8R8R - chains A and B of the 5 polymer chains in the assembly; structure by electron microscopy, 2.79 A resolution.

== Chain A ==
Name: Cleavage and polyadenylation specificity factor subunit 1
From: Homo sapiens
UniProt: Q10570 (CPSF1_HUMAN); residues 1-1443 here = UniProt positions 1-1443
Sequence (1443 residues; each row starts with the number of its first residue):
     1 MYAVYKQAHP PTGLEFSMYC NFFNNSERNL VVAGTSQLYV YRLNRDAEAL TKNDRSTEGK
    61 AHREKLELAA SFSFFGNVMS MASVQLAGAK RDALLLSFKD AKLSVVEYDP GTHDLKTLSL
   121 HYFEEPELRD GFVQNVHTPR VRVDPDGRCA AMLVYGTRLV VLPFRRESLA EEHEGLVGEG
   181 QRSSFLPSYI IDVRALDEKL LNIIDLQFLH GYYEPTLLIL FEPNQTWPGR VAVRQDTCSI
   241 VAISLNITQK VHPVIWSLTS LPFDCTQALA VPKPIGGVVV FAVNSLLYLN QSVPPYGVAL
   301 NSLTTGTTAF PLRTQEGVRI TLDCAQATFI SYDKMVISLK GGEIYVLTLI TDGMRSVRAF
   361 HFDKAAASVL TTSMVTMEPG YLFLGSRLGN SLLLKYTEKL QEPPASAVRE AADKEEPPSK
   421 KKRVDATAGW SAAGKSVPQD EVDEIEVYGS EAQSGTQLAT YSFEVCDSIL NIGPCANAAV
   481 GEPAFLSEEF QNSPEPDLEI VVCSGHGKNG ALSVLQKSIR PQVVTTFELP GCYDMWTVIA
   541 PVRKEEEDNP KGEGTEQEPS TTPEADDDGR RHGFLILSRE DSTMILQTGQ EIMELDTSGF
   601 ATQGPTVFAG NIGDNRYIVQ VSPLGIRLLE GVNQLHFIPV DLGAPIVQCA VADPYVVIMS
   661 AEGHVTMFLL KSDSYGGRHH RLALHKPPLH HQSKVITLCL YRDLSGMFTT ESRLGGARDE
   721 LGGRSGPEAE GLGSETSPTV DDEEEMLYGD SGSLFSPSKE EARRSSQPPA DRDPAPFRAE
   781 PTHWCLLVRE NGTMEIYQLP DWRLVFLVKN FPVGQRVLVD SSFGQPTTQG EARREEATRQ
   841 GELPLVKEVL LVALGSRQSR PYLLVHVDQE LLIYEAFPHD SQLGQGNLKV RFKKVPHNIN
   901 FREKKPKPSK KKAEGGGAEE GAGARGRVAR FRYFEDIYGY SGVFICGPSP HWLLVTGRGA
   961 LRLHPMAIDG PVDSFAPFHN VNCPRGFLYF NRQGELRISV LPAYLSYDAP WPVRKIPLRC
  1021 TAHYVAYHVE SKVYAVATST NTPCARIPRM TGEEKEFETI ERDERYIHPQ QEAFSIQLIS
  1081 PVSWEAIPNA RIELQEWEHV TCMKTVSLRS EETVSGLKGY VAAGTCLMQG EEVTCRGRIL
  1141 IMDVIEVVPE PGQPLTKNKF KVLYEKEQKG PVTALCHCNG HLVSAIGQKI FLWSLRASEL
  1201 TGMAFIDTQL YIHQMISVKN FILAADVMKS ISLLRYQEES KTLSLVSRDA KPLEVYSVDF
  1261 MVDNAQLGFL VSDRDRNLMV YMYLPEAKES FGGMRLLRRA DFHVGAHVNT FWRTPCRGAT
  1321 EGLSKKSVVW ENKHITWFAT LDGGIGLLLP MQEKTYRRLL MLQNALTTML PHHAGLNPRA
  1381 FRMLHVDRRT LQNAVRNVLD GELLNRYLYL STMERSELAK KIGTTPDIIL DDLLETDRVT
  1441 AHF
Not modelled in the structure: 48-62, 166-182, 401-457, 541-568, 673-679, 711-780, 823-842, 904-926, 1318-1329, 1387-1392

== Chain B ==
Name: pre-mRNA 3' end processing protein WDR33
From: Homo sapiens
UniProt: Q9C0J8 (WDR33_HUMAN); residue numbers follow UniProt; this construct covers 1-413
Sequence (413 residues; numbered 1 to 413; the number before each row is that of its first residue):
     1 MATEIGSPPR FFHMPRFQHQ APRQLFYKRP DFAQQQAMQQ LTFDGKRMRK AVNRKTIDYN
    61 PSVIKYLENR IWQRDQRDMR AIQPDAGYYN DLVPPIGMLN NPMNAVTTKF VRTSTNKVKC
   121 PVFVVRWTPE GRRLVTGASS GEFTLWNGLT FNFETILQAH DSPVRAMTWS HNDMWMLTAD
   181 HGGYVKYWQS NMNNVKMFQA HKEAIREASF SPTDNKFATC SDDGTVRIWD FLRCHEERIL
   241 RGHGADVKCV DWHPTKGLVV SGSKDSQQPI KFWDPKTGQS LATLHAHKNT VMEVKLNLNG
   301 NWLLTASRDH LCKLFDIRNL KEELQVFRGH KKEATAVAWH PVHEGLFASG GSDGSLLFWH
   361 VGVEKEVGGM EMAHEGMIWS LAWHPLGHIL CSGSNDHTSK FWTRNRPGDK MRD
Not modelled in the structure: 1-41, 413

== How chain A and chain B interact ==
Pairs across the interface (98):
  Glu15(A) with Arg74(B), salt bridge
  Asp130(A) with Trp302(B)
  Gly131(A) with Asn299(B), hydrogen bond (backbone-side chain); Asn301(B), hydrogen bond (backbone-side chain); Trp302(B); Arg318(B)
  Phe132(A) with Trp302(B), hydrophobic; Glu344(B)
  Val133(A) with Asn299(B); Glu344(B), hydrogen bond (backbone-side chain)
  Gln134(A) with Leu99(B); Glu344(B), hydrogen bond (backbone-side chain)
  Val136(A) with Asn100(B), hydrogen bond (backbone-side chain)
  Thr138(A) with Arg77(B)
  Lys199(A) with Gly362(B)
  Gln225(A) with Asn100(B), hydrogen bond (side chain-backbone); Asn101(B), hydrogen bond; Met103(B)
  Thr226(A) with Asn101(B)
  Trp227(A) with Asn101(B); Met103(B); Asn104(B); Asn405(B)
  Pro228(A) with Ile82(B); Pro84(B)
  Gly229(A) with Asn405(B); Arg406(B)
  Arg230(A) with Val106(B); Thr108(B), hydrogen bond; Val367(B); Asn405(B); Met411(B)
  Ala232(A) with Asp409(B); Lys410(B)
  Val233(A) with Met411(B), hydrophobic
  Arg234(A) with Glu366(B)
  Asn284(A) with Gln83(B), hydrogen bond
  Leu303(A) with Gln83(B)
  Thr307(A) with Pro84(B)
  Asp323(A) with Ala81(B)
  Cys324(A) with Asp78(B); Met79(B); Arg80(B)
  Lys340(A) with Arg80(B)
  Arg387(A) with Trp72(B), hydrogen bond (side chain-backbone); Arg74(B)
  Leu388(A) with Trp72(B)
  His506(A) with Trp72(B)
  Cys1044(A) with Tyr89(B)
  Arg1046(A) with Tyr89(B), hydrogen bond (backbone-side chain)
  Ile1047(A) with Ala86(B); Tyr89(B), hydrophobic
  Pro1048(A) with Tyr89(B)
  Met1050(A) with Arg54(B)
  Gly1052(A) with Asn53(B)
  Glu1053(A) with Asn53(B)
  Arg1062(A) with Asp85(B), salt bridge
  Tyr1066(A) with Asp85(B), hydrogen bond
  Ile1067(A) with Tyr88(B), hydrogen bond (backbone-side chain)
  His1068(A) with Tyr88(B)
  Pro1069(A) with Gly87(B); Tyr88(B)
  Glu1072(A) with Lys65(B), salt bridge
  Trp1097(A) with Tyr89(B)
  His1099(A) with Glu68(B), salt bridge
  Met1128(A) with Pro61(B); Ile64(B), hydrophobic; Asn90(B), hydrogen bond (backbone-side chain)
  Gly1130(A) with Pro61(B); Asn90(B), hydrogen bond (backbone-side chain)
  Glu1131(A) with Thr56(B); Ile57(B); Asp58(B), hydrogen bond (backbone-backbone); Tyr59(B); Ser62(B), hydrogen bond
  Glu1132(A) with Thr56(B); Lys109(B), salt bridge
  Thr1134(A) with Asp58(B)
  Cys1135(A) with Asp58(B), hydrogen bond (backbone-side chain)
  Pro1171(A) with Asn60(B)
  Gln1188(A) with Tyr59(B); Glu130(B)
  Asp1207(A) with Arg132(B), salt bridge
  Leu1210(A) with Tyr59(B), hydrogen bond (backbone-side chain); Glu130(B); Leu386(B), hydrophobic
  Tyr1211(A) with Asn60(B); Val63(B), hydrophobic; Ile64(B)
  Met1228(A) with Pro385(B); Leu386(B), hydrophobic
  Arg1248(A) with Asn172(B)
  Val1255(A) with Arg70(B)
  Tyr1256(A) with Arg70(B)
  Arg1274(A) with Tyr66(B); Ile96(B), hydrogen bond (side chain-backbone); Leu99(B)
  Leu1341(A) with Ile71(B)
Interface residues without a listed pair, chain A (77 interface residues in all): His137, Leu201, Val231, Val283, Thr321, Thr372, Pro474, Ala476, Ile1060, Phe1074, Cys1126, Gln1129, Val1133, Thr1208, His1213, Val1227, Ala1250, Asn1309
Interface residues without a listed pair, chain B (69 interface residues in all): Leu67, Leu92, Pro102, His171, Asp173, Val342, Val361, Gly368, His384, Pro407

== Summary ==
77 residues of chain A and 69 residues of chain B are in contact; the contacts include 20 hydrogen bonds and 6
salt bridges. Polar pairs include Glu15(A)-Arg74(B), Arg1062(A)-Asp85(B) and Glu1072(A)-Lys65(B).
Here chain A is Cleavage and polyadenylation specificity factor subunit 1 and chain B is pre-mRNA 3' end
processing protein WDR33, both from Homo sapiens. Entry 8R8R (Cryo-EM structure of the human mPSF with PAPOA
C-terminus peptide (PAPOAc)) was determined by electron microscopy.
